Entry 5WGQ (X-ray diffraction, 2.30 A resolution); this record covers chains B and E of the 4 polymer chains in the assembly.

# Chain B
Name: Estrogen receptor
From: Homo sapiens
Reference sequence: P03372 (ESR1_HUMAN), isoform P03372-3; residues 297-554 here correspond to UniProt positions 124-381 (UniProt number = residue number - 173)
Amino-acid sequence (261 residues; numbered 294 to 554; the number before each row is that of its first residue):
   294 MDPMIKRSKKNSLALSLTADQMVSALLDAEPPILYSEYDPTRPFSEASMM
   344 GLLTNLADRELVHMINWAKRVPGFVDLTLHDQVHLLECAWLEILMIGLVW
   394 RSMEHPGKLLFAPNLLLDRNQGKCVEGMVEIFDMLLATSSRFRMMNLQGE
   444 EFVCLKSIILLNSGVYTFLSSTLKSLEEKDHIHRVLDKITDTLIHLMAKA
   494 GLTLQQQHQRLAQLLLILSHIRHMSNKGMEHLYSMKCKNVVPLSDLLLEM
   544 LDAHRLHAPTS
Disordered / not traced: 294-305, 333-335, 461-471, 549-554
Sequence notes: initiating methionine (294); expression tag (295-296); engineered mutation Ser537 (Tyr364 in P03372)
Small-molecule neighbours: estradiol (EST): Met343, Leu346, Leu349, Ala350, Glu353, Leu384, Leu387, Met388, Leu391, Arg394, Phe404, Met421, Ile424, Gly521, His524, Leu525

# Chain E
Name: SRC2-BCP1
Amino-acid sequence (13 residues; numbered 1 to 13; the number before each row is that of its first residue):
     1 XHKLLHKLLQDSX
Covalent attachments: covalent link Leu4-Leu8
Modified positions: ACE (acetyl group) at position 1, NH2 (amino group) at position 13; Leu4, Leu8 (2-methyl-L-norleucine; MK8)

# Chain B / chain E interface
Pairs across the interface (22; chain B residue first):
  Ile358(B) with Leu8(E); Leu9(E), hydrophobic; Ser12(E)
  Asn359(B) with Ser12(E), hydrogen bond
  Lys362(B) with Leu9(E), hydrogen bond (side chain-backbone); NH2_13(E)
  Leu372(B) with His6(E); Leu9(E), hydrophobic; Gln10(E)
  His373(B) with His6(E)
  Gln375(B) with Leu9(E)
  Val376(B) with Leu5(E), hydrophobic; His6(E); Leu9(E), hydrophobic
  Leu379(B) with Leu9(E), hydrophobic
  Glu380(B) with Lys3(E), salt bridge; Leu5(E)
  Leu539(B) with Leu8(E)
  Glu542(B) with Lys3(E); Leu4(E), hydrogen bond (side chain-backbone); Leu5(E), hydrogen bond (side chain-backbone)
  Met543(B) with Leu5(E), hydrophobic
Other interface residues (no listed pair), chain B (13 interface residues in all): Phe367
From the paper, about this interface:
  - interface residues, chain B: Lys362(B), Glu542(B)

# In short
Chain B and chain E form an interface of 13 and 9 residues respectively, with 4 hydrogen bonds and 1 salt
bridge. Polar contacts include Glu380(B)-Lys3(E), Asn359(B)-Ser12(E) and Lys362(B)-Leu9(E). Bound to chain B:
estradiol. The paper reports interface residues Lys362(B) and Glu542(B).
Here chain B is Estrogen receptor (Homo sapiens) and chain E is SRC2-BCP1. Entry 5WGQ (Estrogen Receptor Alpha
Ligand Binding Domain in Complex with Estradiol and SRC2-BCP1) was determined by X-ray diffraction (same
publication as 5WGD).
